Entry 7RE8 (X-ray diffraction, 2.82 A resolution); this record covers chains A and B of the 3 polymer chains in the assembly.

[Chain A]
Protein: MHC class I antigen, A-2 alpha chain
From: Homo sapiens
Reference sequence: A0A5B8RNS7 (A0A5B8RNS7_HUMAN); residues 2-276 here correspond to UniProt positions 25-299 (UniProt number = residue number + 23)
Sequence (276 residues; numbered 1 to 276; the number before each row is that of its first residue):
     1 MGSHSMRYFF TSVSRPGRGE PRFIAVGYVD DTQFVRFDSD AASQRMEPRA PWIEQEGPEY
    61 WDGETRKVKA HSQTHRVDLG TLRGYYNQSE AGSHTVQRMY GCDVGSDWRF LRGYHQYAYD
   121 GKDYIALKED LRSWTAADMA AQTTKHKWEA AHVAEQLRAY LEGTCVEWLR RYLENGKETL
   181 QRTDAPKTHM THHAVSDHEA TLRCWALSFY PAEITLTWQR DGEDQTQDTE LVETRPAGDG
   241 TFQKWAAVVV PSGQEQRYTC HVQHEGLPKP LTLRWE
Disordered / not traced: 1
Disulfide bonds: Cys102-Cys165, Cys204-Cys260
Differences from the reference sequence: initiating methionine (1)

[Chain B]
Protein: Beta-2-microglobulin
From: Homo sapiens
Reference sequence: P61769 (B2MG_HUMAN); residues 2-100 here correspond to UniProt positions 21-119 (UniProt number = residue number + 19)
Sequence (100 residues; row label = number of the first residue in the row):
     1 MIQRTPKIQV YSRHPAENGK SNFLNCYVSG FHPSDIEVDL LKNGERIEKV EHSDLSFSKD
    61 WSFYLLYYTE FTPTEKDEYA CRVNHVTLSQ PKIVKWDRDM
Disulfide bonds: Cys26-Cys81
Differences from the reference sequence: initiating methionine (1)
Curated features (UniProtKB/Swiss-Prot):
  - modified residue: Gln3 (Pyrrolidone carboxylic acid)
  - glycosylation: Ile2 (N-linked (Glc) (glycation) isoleucine), Lys20 (N-linked (Glc) (glycation) lysine), Lys42 (N-linked (Glc) (glycation) lysine), Lys49 (N-linked (Glc) (glycation) lysine), Lys59 (N-linked (Glc) (glycation) lysine), Lys92 (N-linked (Glc) (glycation) lysine), Lys95 (N-linked (Glc) (glycation) lysine)

[How chain A and chain B interact]
Pairs across the interface (58; chain A residue first):
  Phe9(A) - Ser56(B)
  Phe9(A) - Phe57(B)  hydrophobic
  Phe10(A) - Phe57(B)
  Thr11(A) - Phe57(B)
  Thr11(A) - Phe63(B)
  Val13(A) - Ser34(B)
  Ile24(A) - Leu55(B)  hydrophobic
  Val26(A) - Asp54(B)
  Val26(A) - Leu55(B)
  Tyr28(A) - Ser56(B)
  Tyr28(A) - Tyr64(B)
  Gln33(A) - Asp54(B)  hydrogen bond
  Arg36(A) - Asp54(B)  salt bridge
  Arg49(A) - Asp54(B)  salt bridge
  Ser93(A) - Met1(B)
  Thr95(A) - Phe63(B)
  Gln97(A) - His32(B)  hydrogen bond
  Gln97(A) - Phe57(B)
  Gln97(A) - Trp61(B)  hydrogen bond (side chain-backbone)
  Gln97(A) - Phe63(B)
  Arg98(A) - Phe57(B)
  Met99(A) - Phe57(B)  hydrophobic
  Gln116(A) - Trp61(B)
  Tyr117(A) - Trp61(B)
  Ala118(A) - Trp61(B)
  Asp120(A) - Met1(B)
  Asp120(A) - Ile2(B)
  Asp120(A) - His32(B)
  Gly121(A) - His32(B)
  Gly121(A) - Trp61(B)
  Lys122(A) - Ile2(B)
  Asp123(A) - Trp61(B)  hydrogen bond
  Thr191(A) - Asp99(B)  hydrogen bond
  His193(A) - Asp99(B)  salt bridge
  Arg203(A) - Asp99(B)  salt bridge
  Arg203(A) - Met100(B)
  Trp205(A) - Asp99(B)  hydrogen bond
  Trp205(A) - Met100(B)
  Leu207(A) - Pro15(B)  hydrophobic
  Val232(A) - Gln9(B)
  Glu233(A) - Gln9(B)  hydrogen bond (backbone-side chain)
  Glu233(A) - Tyr27(B)
  Glu233(A) - Ser29(B)  hydrogen bond
  Arg235(A) - Gln9(B)  hydrogen bond
  Arg235(A) - Tyr11(B)
  Arg235(A) - Tyr27(B)
  Arg235(A) - Met100(B)  hydrogen bond (side chain-backbone)
  Pro236(A) - Tyr11(B)  hydrogen bond (backbone-side chain)
  Pro236(A) - Asn25(B)
  Pro236(A) - Tyr27(B)
  Pro236(A) - Leu66(B)  hydrophobic
  Ala237(A) - Arg13(B)  hydrogen bond (backbone-side chain)
  Ala237(A) - Asn25(B)  hydrogen bond (backbone-side chain)
  Gly238(A) - Arg13(B)
  Gln243(A) - Tyr11(B)
  Gln243(A) - Ser12(B)  hydrogen bond (side chain-backbone)
  Gln243(A) - Arg13(B)  hydrogen bond (side chain-backbone)
  Trp245(A) - Met100(B)  hydrogen bond (side chain-backbone)
Also at the interface, not in a pair above, chain A (40 interface residues in all): Arg18, His94, Glu230, Thr234, Asp239
Also at the interface, not in a pair above, chain B (27 interface residues in all): Arg4, His14, Pro33, Asp35, Asp60

[In short]
40 residues of chain A and 27 residues of chain B are in contact, with 16 hydrogen bonds and 4 salt bridges.
Polar pairs include Arg36(A)-Asp54(B), Arg49(A)-Asp54(B) and His193(A)-Asp99(B).
Here chain A is MHC class I antigen, A-2 alpha chain and chain B is Beta-2-microglobulin, both from Homo
sapiens. Entry 7RE8 (Class I MHC (HLA-A*02) presenting alpha fetoprotein peptide (AFP)) was determined by
X-ray diffraction (same publication as 7RE7 and 7RE9).
